6WIB - chain A; structure by X-ray diffraction, 2.55 A resolution.

== Chain A ==
Protein: Immunoglobulin heavy constant gamma 4
Organism: Homo sapiens
Reference sequence: P01861 (IGHG4_HUMAN); aligned to UniProt positions 115-324 over residues 235-444 (the alignment contains insertions or deletions, so no single offset holds)
Amino-acid sequence (210 residues; row label = number of the first residue in the row):
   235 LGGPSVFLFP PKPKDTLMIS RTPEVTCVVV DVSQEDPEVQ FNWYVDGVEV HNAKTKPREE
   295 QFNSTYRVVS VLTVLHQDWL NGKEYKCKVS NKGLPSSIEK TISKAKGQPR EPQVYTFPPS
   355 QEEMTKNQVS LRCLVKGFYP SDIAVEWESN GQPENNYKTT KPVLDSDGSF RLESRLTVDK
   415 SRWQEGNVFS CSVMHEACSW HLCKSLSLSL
Differences from the reference sequence: engineered mutation Phe351 (Leu231 in P01861), Arg366 (Thr246 in P01861), Lys395 (Pro275 in P01861), Arg405 (Phe285 in P01861), Glu407 (Tyr287 in P01861), Cys432 (Leu312 in P01861), Ser433 (His313 in P01861), Trp434 (Asn314 in P01861), Leu436 (Tyr316 in P01861), Cys437 (Thr317 in P01861)
UniProt features mapped onto this chain:
  - glycosylation: Asn297 (N-linked (GlcNAc...) (complex) asparagine)
Disulfide bonds: Cys261-Cys321, Cys367-Cys425, Cys432-Cys437
Covalently attached groups: glycan linked to Asn297
Ion coordination: Zn2+ site 1: Glu272, Glu345; Zn2+ site 2 near His285 (its only coordinating residue here); Zn2+ site 3: Glu294, His310, His435
Reported in the primary citation:
  - contacts within the chain: Thr350-Leu440 (hydrogen bond), Gln355-Glu356 (hydrogen bond)
  - self-association interface (contacts with another copy of this molecule); pairs are residue here / residue on that copy: Phe351-Phe351 (pi stacking), Arg366
  - conformationally variable residues (side-chain flip): Arg366
  - post-translational modification sites: Asn297 (proposed by the authors, not directly observed)
  - mutagenesis - S354D, S354E: increased stability
  - mutagenesis - S354E: unchanged binding to FcRn

== In short ==
Glu272 and Glu345 form the Zn2+ site 1. Glu294, His310 and His435 form the Zn2+ site 3. The paper reports that
S354D and S354E increase stability; a modification site at Asn297.
Chain A is Immunoglobulin heavy constant gamma 4 (Homo sapiens); the structure, Next generation monomeric IgG4
Fc, was determined by X-ray diffraction (same publication as 6WMH, 6WNA and 6WOL).
